PDB entry 5FOT | X-ray diffraction, 1.19 A resolution | chains A and C

Chain A:
Protein: DNA repair and recombination protein rada
Source organism: Pyrococcus furiosus
Notes: EC 3.6.4.-; fragment: atpase
Reference sequence: O74036 (RADA_PYRFU); numbering as in UniProt; present here: 108-291, 304-349
Amino-acid sequence (231 residues; row label = number of the first residue in the row; note: 12 numbers in that range are skipped by the numbering (no residue carries them; nothing is unmodelled there)):
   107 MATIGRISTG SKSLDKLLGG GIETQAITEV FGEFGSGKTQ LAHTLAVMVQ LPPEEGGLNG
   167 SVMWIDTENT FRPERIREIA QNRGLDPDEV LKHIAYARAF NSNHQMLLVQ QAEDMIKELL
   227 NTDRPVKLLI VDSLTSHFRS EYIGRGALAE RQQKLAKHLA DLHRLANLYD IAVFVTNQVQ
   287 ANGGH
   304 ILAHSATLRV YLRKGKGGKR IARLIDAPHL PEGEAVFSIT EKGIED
Unresolved in the structure: 107, 287-291
Construct notes: expression tag (107); engineered mutation M169 (Ile in O74036), A201 (Tyr in O74036), Y202 (Val in O74036), M221 (Lys in O74036), N288 (Arg in O74036)
Curated features (UniProtKB/Swiss-Prot):
  - binding site (ATP): G138 to T145

Chain C:
Protein: Fhtu peptide
Amino-acid sequence (6 residues; row label = number of the first residue in the row; numbering starts at 0):
     0 XFHTAX
Modified / non-standard residues: ACE (acetyl group) at position 0; A4 (alpha-aminobutyric acid; ABA); NH2 (amino group) at position 5

Interface between chain A and chain C:
Contacting residue pairs - 24 pairs, chain A then chain C:
  M169(A) - F1(C)  hydrophobic
  W170(A) - F1(C)
  I171(A) - F1(C)  hydrophobic
  F177(A) - A4(C)
  L197(A) - T3(C)
  L197(A) - A4(C)  hydrogen bond (backbone-backbone)
  L197(A) - NH2_5(C)  hydrogen bond (backbone-backbone)
  K198(A) - T3(C)  hydrogen bond (backbone-side chain)
  K198(A) - NH2_5(C)
  I200(A) - H2(C)
  I200(A) - T3(C)
  I200(A) - A4(C)  hydrogen bond (backbone-backbone)
  A201(A) - F1(C)
  A201(A) - H2(C)
  Y202(A) - ACE_0(C)
  Y202(A) - F1(C)
  Y202(A) - H2(C)  hydrogen bond (backbone-backbone)
  Y202(A) - A4(C)
  A203(A) - ACE_0(C)
  A203(A) - F1(C)  hydrophobic
  L214(A) - F1(C)
  Q217(A) - ACE_0(C)
  A218(A) - F1(C)
  M221(A) - F1(C)  hydrophobic

Overview:
14 residues of chain A and 6 residues of chain C are in contact; the contacts include 5 hydrogen bonds. Polar
contacts include K198(A)-T3(C), L197(A)-A4(C) and L197(A)-NH2_5(C). From UniProt: 8 ATP-binding residues on
chain A.
Chain A is DNA repair and recombination protein rada (Pyrococcus furiosus) and chain C is Fhtu peptide; the
structure, Humanised monomeric rada in complex with fhtu tetrapeptide, was determined by X-ray diffraction,
deposited together with 5FOW, 5FOX and 5FPK.
